2DY4 - chains F and A of the 3 polymer chains in the assembly; structure by X-ray diffraction, 2.65 A resolution.

[Chain F]
Molecule: 15-nt DNA strand
Sequence (15 nucleotides; each row starts with the number of its first residue):
   101 GCGGCTGTCATTCCA
Not modelled in the structure: 108

[Chain A]
Molecule: DNA polymerase
Source organism: Enterobacteria phage RB69
Notes: EC 2.7.7.7
UniProt: Q38087 (DPOL_BPR69); numbering as in UniProt (aligned over 1-903)
Sequence (903 residues; each row starts with the number of its first residue):
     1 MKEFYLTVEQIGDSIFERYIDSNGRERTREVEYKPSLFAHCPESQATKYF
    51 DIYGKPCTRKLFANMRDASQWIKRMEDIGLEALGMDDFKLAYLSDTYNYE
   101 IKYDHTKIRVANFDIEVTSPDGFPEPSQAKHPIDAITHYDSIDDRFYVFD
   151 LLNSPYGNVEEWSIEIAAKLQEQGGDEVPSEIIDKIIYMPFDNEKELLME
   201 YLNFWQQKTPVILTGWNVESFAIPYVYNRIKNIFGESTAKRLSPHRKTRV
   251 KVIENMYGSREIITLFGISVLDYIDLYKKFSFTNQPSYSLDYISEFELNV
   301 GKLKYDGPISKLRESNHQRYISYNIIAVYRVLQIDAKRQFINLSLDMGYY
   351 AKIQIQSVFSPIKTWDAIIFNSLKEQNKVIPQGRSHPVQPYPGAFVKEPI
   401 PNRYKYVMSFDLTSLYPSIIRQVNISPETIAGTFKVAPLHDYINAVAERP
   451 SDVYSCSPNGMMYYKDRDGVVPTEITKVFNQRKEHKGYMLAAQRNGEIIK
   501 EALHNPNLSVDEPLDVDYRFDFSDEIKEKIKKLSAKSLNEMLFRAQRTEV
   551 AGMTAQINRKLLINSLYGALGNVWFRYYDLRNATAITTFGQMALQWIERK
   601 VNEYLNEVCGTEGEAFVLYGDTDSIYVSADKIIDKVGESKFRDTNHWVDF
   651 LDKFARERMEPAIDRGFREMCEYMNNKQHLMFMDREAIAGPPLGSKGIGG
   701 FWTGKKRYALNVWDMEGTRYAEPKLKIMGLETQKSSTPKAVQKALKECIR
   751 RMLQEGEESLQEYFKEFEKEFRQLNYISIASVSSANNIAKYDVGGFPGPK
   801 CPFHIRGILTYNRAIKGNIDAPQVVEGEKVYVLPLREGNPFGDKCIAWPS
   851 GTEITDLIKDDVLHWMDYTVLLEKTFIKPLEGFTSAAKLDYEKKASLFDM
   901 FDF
Not modelled in the structure: 903
Modified residues: Mse1, Mse65, Mse75, Mse85, Mse189, Mse199, Mse256, Mse347, Mse408, Mse461, Mse462, Mse489, Mse541, Mse553, Mse592, Mse659, Mse670, Mse674, Mse681, Mse683, Mse715, Mse728, Mse752, Mse866, Mse900 (selenomethionine; parent Met)
Construct notes: engineered mutation Ala222 (Asp in Q38087), Ala327 (Asp in Q38087)
Swiss-Prot annotation at these positions:
  - region: Thr248 to Thr264 (Beta hairpin), Lys705 to Tyr708 (Binding of DNA in B-conformation), Leu897 to Phe903 (Interaction with the polymerase clamp)
  - binding site (Mg(2+)): Asp114, Glu116, Asp411, Leu412, Asp623
  - binding site (substrate): Ser414 to Tyr416, Arg482, Lys560
  - site: Asp621 (Optimization of metal coordination by the polymerase active site), Lys706 (Optimization of metal coordination by the polymerase active site), Asp714 (Essential for viral replication)
  - mutagenesis: Leu415 (L415A/G: Decreases base selectivity by several hundred fold; L415G/F: Increased misinsertion, increased mismatch extension and inefficient proofreading; L415M: No effect on base selectivity), Leu561 (L561A: No effect on the ability to recognize damaged DNA. Increase in probability of nucleotide incorporation), Ser565 (S565G: Increased incorporation efficiency of correct dNMPs; when associated with A-567), Tyr567 (Y567A: Inserts both dCMP and dAMP opposite 8-oxoG rapidly and with equal efficiency. 100-fold increase of dAMP and dGMP when situated opposite guanidinohydantoin ...), Asp621 (D621A: Drastic decrease in the efficiency of incorporation of dGMP), Lys706 (K706A: Almost complete loss of polymerase activity), Asp714 (D714A: Complete loss of viral replication)
From the paper describing this entry:
  - binding site for the 18-nt DNA strand: Tyr567, Trp574
  - binding site for the 15-nt DNA strand: Lys706
  - catalytic residues: Asp621, Asp623 (citing earlier work)
  - binding site for the 18-nt DNA strand: Tyr567, Trp574
  - binding site for the 15-nt DNA strand (chain F): Lys706
  - conformationally variable residues (loop rearrangement): Thr248 to Leu265

[How chain F and chain A interact]
Residue-residue contacts (14):
  DT111(F) - Asn786(A)  phosphate contact
  DT111(F) - His804(A)  salt bridge to the phosphate
  DC113(F) - Asn284(A)  hydrogen bond to the phosphate
  DC113(F) - Gln733(A)  phosphate contact
  DC114(F) - Asp621(A)  phosphate contact
  DC114(F) - Lys706(A)  hydrogen bond to the base
  DC114(F) - Mse728(A)  phosphate contact
  DC114(F) - Gly729(A)  phosphate contact
  DA115(F) - Asp621(A)  sugar contact
  DA115(F) - Thr622(A)  hydrogen bond to the sugar
  DA115(F) - Asp623(A)  sugar contact
  DA115(F) - Ser624(A)  phosphate contact
  DA115(F) - Tyr626(A)  hydrogen bond to the phosphate
  DA115(F) - Tyr708(A)  hydrogen bond to the phosphate
Also at the interface, not in a pair above, chain A (16 interface residues in all): Mse256, Tyr619, Ser784

[Overview]
The interface between chain F and chain A involves 4 residues on one side and 16 on the other, with 5 hydrogen
bonds and 1 salt bridge. Polar contacts include DC114(F)-Lys706(A), DA115(F)-Thr622(A) and DC113(F)-Asn284(A).
The paper reports catalytic residues Asp621(A) and Asp623(A); a binding site for the 18-nt DNA strand at
Tyr567(A) and Trp574(A).
Chain F is a 15-nt DNA strand and chain A is DNA polymerase (Enterobacteria phage RB69); the structure,
Crystal structure of RB69 GP43 in complex with DNA containing Thymine Glycol, was determined by X-ray
diffraction.
